PDB entry 4BQU | X-ray diffraction, 2.36 A resolution | chain A

== Chain A ==
Protein: Japanin
Source organism: Rhipicephalus appendiculatus
UniProt: M1MR49 (M1MR49_RHIAP); residues 1-152 here correspond to UniProt positions 25-176 (UniProt number = residue number + 24)
Chain sequence (160 residues; row label = number of the first residue in the row):
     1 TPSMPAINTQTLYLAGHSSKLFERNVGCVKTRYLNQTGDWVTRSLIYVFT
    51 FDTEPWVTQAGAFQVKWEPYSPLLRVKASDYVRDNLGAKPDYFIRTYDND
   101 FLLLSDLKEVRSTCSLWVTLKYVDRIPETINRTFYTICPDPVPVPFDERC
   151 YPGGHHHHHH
Not modelled in the structure: 1, 154-160
Construct notes: expression tag (153-160)
Disulfide bonds: Cys-28/Cys-150, Cys-114/Cys-138
Covalently attached groups: N-acetylglucosamine (NAG) linked to Asn-35; glycan linked to Asn-131
Curated features (UniProtKB/Swiss-Prot):
  - binding site (cholesterol): Glu-23
  - glycosylation (N-linked (GlcNAc...) asparagine): Asn-35, Asn-131
Reported in the primary citation:
  - self-association interface (contacts with another copy of this molecule); pairs are residue here / residue on that copy: Pro-72/Ser-112 (hydrophobic contact), Phe-93/Phe-93 (pi stacking), Ile-94/Arg-95 (backbone contact), Tyr-97/Ile-137 (hydrophobic contact), Asp-98/Arg-132 (salt bridge), Pro-139/Tyr-70 (hydrophobic contact), Trp-67, Phe-93, Ser-105, Thr-129
  - binding site for cholesterol: Ala-6, His-17, Leu-21, Glu-23, Val-26, Val-29, Thr-31, Arg-43, Leu-45, Phe-63, Leu-86, Ala-88, Leu-104, Ser-115, Trp-117

== Summary ==
N-acetylglucosamine is covalently linked to Asn-35. From UniProt: cholesterol-binding residue Glu-23. From the
paper: a binding site for cholesterol at Ala-6, His-17 and Leu-21 among others; a self-association interface
involving Trp-67, Pro-72 and Phe-93 among others.
Chain A is Japanin (Rhipicephalus appendiculatus); the structure, Japanin from Rhipicephalus appendiculatus
bound to cholesterol: Orthorhombic crystal form, was determined by X-ray diffraction, deposited together with
4BOE.
